PDB entry 6ZOU | X-ray diffraction, 2.90 A resolution | chains Z and a of the 28 polymer chains in the assembly

== Chain Z ==
Protein: Proteasome subunit beta type-6
Source organism: Saccharomyces cerevisiae S288C
Notes: EC 3.4.25.1
UniProt: P23724 (PSB6_YEAST); residues 1-222 here correspond to UniProt positions 20-241 (UniProt number = residue number + 19)
Amino-acid sequence (222 residues; row label = number of the first residue in the row):
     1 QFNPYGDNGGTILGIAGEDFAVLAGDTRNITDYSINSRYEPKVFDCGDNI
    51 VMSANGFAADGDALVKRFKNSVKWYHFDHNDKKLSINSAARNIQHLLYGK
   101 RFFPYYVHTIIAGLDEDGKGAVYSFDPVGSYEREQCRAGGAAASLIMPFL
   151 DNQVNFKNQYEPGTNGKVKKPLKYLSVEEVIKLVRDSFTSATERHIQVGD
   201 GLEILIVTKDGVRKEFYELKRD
Bound ions: Mg2+ near Val198 (its only coordinating residue here)
Residues lining bound ligands: Syrbactin inhibitor (QOH; 11-methyl-N-[(2S,3R)-1-[[(5S,8S,10S)-5-methyl-10-oxidanyl-2,7-bis(oxidanylidene)-1,6-diazacyclododec-8-yl]amino]-3-oxidanyl-1-oxidanylidene-butan-2-yl]dodecanamide): Tyr5, Pro104, Tyr106, Asp126, Pro127, Val128, Ser130

== Chain a ==
Protein: Proteasome subunit beta type-7
Source organism: Saccharomyces cerevisiae S288C
Notes: EC 3.4.25.1
UniProt: P30657 (PSB7_YEAST); residues -12 to 233 here correspond to UniProt positions 21-266 (UniProt number = residue number + 33)
Amino-acid sequence (246 residues; numbered -12 to 233; the number before each row is that of its first residue; numbers below 1 keep their minus sign (Thr-12 is residue -12)):
   -12 TQIANAGASPMVNTQQPIVTGTSVISMKYDNGVIIAADNLGSYGSLLRFN
    38 GVERLIPVGDNTVVGISGDISDMQHIERLLKDLVTENAYDNPLADAEEAL
    88 EPSYIFEYLATVMYQRRSKMNPLWNAIIVAGVQSNGDQFLRYVNLLGVTY
   138 SSPTLATGFGAHMANPLLRKVVDRESDIPKTTVQVAEEAIVNAMRVLYYR
   188 DARSSRNFSLAIIDKNTGLTFKKNLQVENMKWDFAKDIKGYGTQKI
Not modelled in the structure: -12 to 0, 233

== How chain Z and chain a interact ==
Contacting residue pairs - 44 pairs, chain Z then chain a:
  Gln1(Z) - Thr1(a)  hydrogen bond
  Phe2(Z) - Thr1(a)
  Phe2(Z) - Arg104(a)
  Phe2(Z) - Met107(a)
  Phe2(Z) - Pro109(a)  hydrophobic
  Phe2(Z) - Trp111(a)  hydrophobic
  Phe2(Z) - Leu132(a)  hydrophobic
  Phe2(Z) - Leu133(a)  hydrophobic
  Asn3(Z) - Leu133(a)
  Pro4(Z) - Arg104(a)  hydrogen bond (backbone-side chain)
  Pro4(Z) - Met107(a)  hydrophobic
  Pro4(Z) - Leu133(a)
  Tyr5(Z) - Arg104(a)
  Asn8(Z) - Val135(a)
  Asn29(Z) - Tyr137(a)
  Ser34(Z) - His149(a)  hydrogen bond
  Ile35(Z) - Arg156(a)  hydrogen bond (backbone-side chain)
  Asn36(Z) - Tyr137(a)  hydrogen bond
  Asn36(Z) - Ser139(a)
  Asn36(Z) - Leu142(a)
  Asn36(Z) - Arg156(a)
  Ser37(Z) - Ser138(a)  hydrogen bond (side chain-backbone)
  Tyr39(Z) - Ser138(a)
  Glu40(Z) - Arg128(a)  salt bridge
  Glu40(Z) - Tyr137(a)
  Glu40(Z) - Ser138(a)  hydrogen bond (side chain-backbone)
  Phe57(Z) - Arg104(a)
  Phe57(Z) - Leu133(a)
  Phe57(Z) - Val135(a)  hydrophobic
  Ala59(Z) - Tyr101(a)
  Ala59(Z) - Leu133(a)
  Ala59(Z) - Gly134(a)
  Ala59(Z) - Val135(a)
  Asp60(Z) - Tyr101(a)  hydrogen bond
  Asp60(Z) - Arg104(a)  salt bridge
  Asp62(Z) - Thr136(a)  hydrogen bond
  Ala63(Z) - Tyr101(a)
  Lys66(Z) - Glu94(a)  salt bridge
  Phe103(Z) - Arg104(a)
  Phe103(Z) - Ser105(a)
  Tyr105(Z) - Tyr101(a)
  Glu218(Z) - Arg161(a)  salt bridge
  Arg221(Z) - Asp160(a)  salt bridge
  Arg221(Z) - Arg161(a)
Other interface residues (no listed pair), chain Z (25 interface residues in all): Gly6, Arg38

== Summary ==
25 residues of chain Z and 22 residues of chain a are in contact; the contacts include 9 hydrogen bonds and 5
salt bridges. Polar contacts include Glu40(Z)-Arg128(a), Asp60(Z)-Arg104(a) and Lys66(Z)-Glu94(a). Chain Z
binds Syrbactin inhibitor.
Chain Z is Proteasome subunit beta type-6 and chain a is Proteasome subunit beta type-7, both from
Saccharomyces cerevisiae S288C; the structure, Yeast 20S proteasome in complex with glidobactin-like natural
product HB333, was determined by X-ray diffraction, deposited together with 6ZP6 and 6ZP8.
